PDB entry 1TX2 | X-ray diffraction, 1.83 A resolution | chain A

[Chain A]
Protein: DHPS, Dihydropteroate synthase
Organism: Bacillus anthracis
Notes: EC 2.5.1.15
Reference sequence: Q81VW8 (Q81VW8_BACAN); numbering as in UniProt (aligned over 1-277)
Sequence (297 residues; numbered -19 to 277; the number before each row is that of its first residue; numbers below 1 keep their minus sign (Met-19 is residue -19)):
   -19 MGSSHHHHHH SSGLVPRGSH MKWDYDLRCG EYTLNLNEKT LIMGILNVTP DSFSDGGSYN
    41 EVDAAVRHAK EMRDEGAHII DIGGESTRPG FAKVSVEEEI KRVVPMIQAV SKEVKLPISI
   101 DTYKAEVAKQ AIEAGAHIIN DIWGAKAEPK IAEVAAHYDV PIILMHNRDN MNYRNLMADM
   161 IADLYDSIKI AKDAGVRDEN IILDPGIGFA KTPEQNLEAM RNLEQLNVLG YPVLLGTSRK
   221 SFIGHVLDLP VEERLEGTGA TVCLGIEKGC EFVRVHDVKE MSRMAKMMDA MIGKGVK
Disordered / not traced: -19 to 1, 67-70, 275-277
Construct notes: expression tag (-19 to 0)
Residues lining bound ligands: 6-methylamino-5-nitroisocytosine (680): Asp61, Asp101, Asn120, Ile122, Ile143, Met145, Asp184, Ile187, Phe189, Leu214, Gly216, Lys220, Arg254

[Overview]
Ligands of chain A: 6-methylamino-5-nitroisocytosine.
Chain A is DHPS, Dihydropteroate synthase (Bacillus anthracis); the structure, Dihydropteroate Synthetase,
With Bound Inhibitor MANIC, From Bacillus anthracis, was determined by X-ray diffraction (same publication as
1TWS, 1TWW, 1TWZ and 1TX0).
